Entry 7KHI (electron microscopy, 3.62 A resolution); this record covers chains A and B of the 9 polymer chains in the assembly.

== Chain A (and B) ==
Name: DNA-directed RNA polymerase subunit alpha
Source organism: Escherichia coli (strain K12)
Notes: EC 2.7.7.6; chain B of this document is another copy of the same molecule, construct and numbering; everything in this record applies to it too
UniProt: P0A7Z4 (RPOA_ECOLI); numbering as in UniProt (aligned over 1-236)
Sequence (236 residues; each row starts with the number of its first residue):
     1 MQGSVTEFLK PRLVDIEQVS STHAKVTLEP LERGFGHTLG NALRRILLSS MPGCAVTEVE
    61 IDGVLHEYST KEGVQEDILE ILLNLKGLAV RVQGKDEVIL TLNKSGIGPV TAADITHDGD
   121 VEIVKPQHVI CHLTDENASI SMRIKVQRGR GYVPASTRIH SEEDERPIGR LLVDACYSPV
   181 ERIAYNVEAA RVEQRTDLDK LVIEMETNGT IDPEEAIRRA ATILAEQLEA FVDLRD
Not modelled in the structure: 1-6 (chain B: 1-5, 234-236)

== How chain A and chain B interact ==
Contacting residue pairs (55; chain A residue first):
  E7(A) with R150(B), hydrogen bond (backbone-side chain)
  F8(A) with R150(B)
  L9(A) with Q227(B)
  K10(A) with E226(B), salt bridge; E229(B)
  P11(A) with Q227(B); A230(B); F231(B)
  L28(A) with F231(B), hydrophobic
  E32(A) with R150(B), salt bridge
  G34(A) with R45(B), hydrogen bond (backbone-side chain)
  F35(A) with I46(B), hydrophobic; S50(B); Q227(B)
  H37(A) with R45(B)
  T38(A) with A42(B); R45(B), hydrogen bond
  A42(A) with T38(B)
  R45(A) with G34(B), hydrogen bond (side chain-backbone); H37(B); T38(B)
  I46(A) with F35(B), hydrophobic
  S49(A) with F35(B)
  S50(A) with F8(B); F35(B)
  R150(A) with E7(B), hydrogen bond (side chain-backbone); F8(B)
  R218(A) with F231(B), hydrogen bond (side chain-backbone)
  A221(A) with L228(B); F231(B), hydrophobic
  T222(A) with V232(B); D233(B)
  I223(A) with F8(B), hydrophobic
  L224(A) with L39(B), hydrophobic; L228(B), hydrophobic
  A225(A) with L228(B); V232(B), hydrophobic
  Q227(A) with F8(B); F35(B)
  L228(A) with L43(B), hydrophobic; L224(B), hydrophobic; A225(B)
  A230(A) with K10(B); P11(B)
  F231(A) with L28(B), hydrophobic; L43(B), hydrophobic; L201(B), hydrophobic; I217(B), hydrophobic
  V232(A) with R218(B); A221(B), hydrophobic; T222(B)
  L234(A) with V14(B), hydrophobic; R218(B), hydrogen bond (backbone-side chain)
  D236(A) with V14(B); I16(B)
Interface residues without a listed pair, chain A (36 interface residues in all): L13, L39, N41, E226, D233, R235
Interface residues without a listed pair, chain B (42 interface residues in all): T6, L9, R12, D15, V26, E32, N41, E214, I223

== In short ==
Chain A and chain B form an interface of 36 and 42 residues respectively, with 7 hydrogen bonds and 2 salt
bridges. Polar pairs include K10(A)-E226(B), E32(A)-R150(B) and E7(A)-R150(B).
Both chains are DNA-directed RNA polymerase subunit alpha (Escherichia coli (strain K12)). Entry 7KHI
(Escherichia coli RNA polymerase and rrnBP1 promoter complex with DksA/ppGpp) was determined by electron
microscopy (same publication as 7KHE, 7KHB and 7KHC).
